3FDQ - chains A and D of the 4 polymer chains in the assembly; structure by X-ray diffraction, 1.75 A resolution.

Chain A:
Name: Motility gene repressor mogR
Source organism: Listeria monocytogenes
Notes: fragment: DNA binding domain:
UniProt: Q8Y960 (MOGR_LISMO); numbering as in UniProt (aligned over 1-162)
Sequence (170 residues; row label = number of the first residue in the row):
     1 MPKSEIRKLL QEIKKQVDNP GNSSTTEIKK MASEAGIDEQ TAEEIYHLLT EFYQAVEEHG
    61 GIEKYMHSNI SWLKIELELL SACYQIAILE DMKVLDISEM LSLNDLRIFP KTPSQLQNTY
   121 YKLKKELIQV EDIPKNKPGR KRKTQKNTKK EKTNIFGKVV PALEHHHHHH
Unresolved in the structure: 1-3, 144-170
Differences from the reference sequence: expression tag (163-170)
Reported in the primary citation:
  - binding site for the 15-nt DNA strand (chain D): Ser114, Asn118, Gly139, Arg140
  - binding site for the 15-nt DNA strand: Gln117, Tyr121, Pro138, Arg140
  - conformationally variable residues (order/disorder transition): Thr144 to Ala162

Chain D:
Molecule: 15-nt DNA strand
Sequence (15 nucleotides; each row starts with the number of its first residue):
     1 TATTTTTTTA AAAAA

How chain A and chain D interact:
Contacting residue pairs - 24 pairs, chain A then chain D:
  Lys93(A) - DT1(D)  phosphate contact
  Lys93(A) - DA2(D)  phosphate contact
  Val94(A) - DA2(D)  hydrogen bond to the phosphate
  Gln117(A) - DT3(D)  base contact
  Tyr121(A) - DA2(D)  sugar contact
  Tyr121(A) - DT3(D)  hydrogen bond to the phosphate
  Tyr121(A) - DT4(D)  base contact
  Lys124(A) - DT3(D)  salt bridge to the phosphate
  Lys125(A) - DT4(D)  salt bridge to the phosphate
  Lys137(A) - DA12(D)  phosphate contact
  Pro138(A) - DA10(D)  base contact
  Pro138(A) - DA11(D)  sugar contact
  Pro138(A) - DA12(D)  sugar contact
  Gly139(A) - DA11(D)  hydrogen bond to the base
  Gly139(A) - DA12(D)  sugar contact
  Arg140(A) - DA12(D)  hydrogen bond to the base
  Arg140(A) - DA13(D)  sugar contact
  Arg140(A) - DA14(D)  hydrogen bond to the sugar
  Arg140(A) - DA15(D)  sugar contact
  Lys141(A) - DA13(D)  phosphate contact
  Lys141(A) - DA14(D)  sugar contact
  Arg142(A) - DA13(D)  salt bridge to the phosphate
  Arg142(A) - DA14(D)  phosphate contact
  Lys143(A) - DA14(D)  hydrogen bond to the phosphate
Also at the interface, not in a pair above, chain A (15 interface residues in all): Met92, Leu95

Overview:
15 residues of chain A and 10 residues of chain D are in contact; the contacts include 6 hydrogen bonds and 3
salt bridges. Polar pairs include Gly139(A)-DA11(D), Arg140(A)-DA12(D) and Arg140(A)-DA14(D). The paper
reports a binding site for the 15-nt DNA strand (chain D) at Ser114(A), Asn118(A) and Gly139(A) among others;
a binding site for the 15-nt DNA strand at Gln117(A), Tyr121(A) and Pro138(A) among others.
Here chain A is Motility gene repressor mogR (Listeria monocytogenes) and chain D is a 15-nt DNA strand. Entry
3FDQ (Recognition of AT-rich DNA binding sites by the MogR Repressor) was determined by X-ray diffraction.
